Entry 5OLP (X-ray diffraction, 2.00 A resolution); this record covers chain A.

Chain A:
Protein: Pectate lyase
From: Bacteroides thetaiotaomicron (strain ATCC 29148 / DSM 2079 / NCTC 10582 / E50 / VPI-5482)
UniProtKB: Q8A066 (Q8A066_BACTN); residues 21-452 here correspond to UniProt positions 17-448 (UniProt number = residue number - 4)
Chain sequence (452 residues; each row starts with the number of its first residue):
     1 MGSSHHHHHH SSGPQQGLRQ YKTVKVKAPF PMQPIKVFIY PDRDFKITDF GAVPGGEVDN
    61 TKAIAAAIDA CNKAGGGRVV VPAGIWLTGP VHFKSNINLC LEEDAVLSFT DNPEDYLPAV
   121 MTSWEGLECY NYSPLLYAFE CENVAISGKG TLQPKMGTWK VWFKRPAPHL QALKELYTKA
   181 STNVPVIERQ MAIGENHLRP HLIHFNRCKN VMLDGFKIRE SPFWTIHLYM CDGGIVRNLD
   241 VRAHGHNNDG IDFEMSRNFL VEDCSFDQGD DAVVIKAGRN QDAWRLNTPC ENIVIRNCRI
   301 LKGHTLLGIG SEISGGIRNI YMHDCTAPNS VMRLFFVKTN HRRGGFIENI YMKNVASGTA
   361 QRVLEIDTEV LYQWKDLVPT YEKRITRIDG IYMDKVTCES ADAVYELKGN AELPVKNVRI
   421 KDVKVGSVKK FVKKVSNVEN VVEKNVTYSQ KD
Not modelled in the structure: 1-19, 452
Sequence notes: initiating methionine (1); expression tag (2-20)
Modified / non-standard residues: Mse1 (selenomethionine); Mse32, Mse121, Mse156, Mse191, Mse212, Mse230, Mse255, Mse322, Mse332, Mse352, Mse393 (selenomethionine; parent Met)

Summary:
Chain A is Pectate lyase (Bacteroides thetaiotaomicron (strain ATCC 29148 / DSM 2079 / NCTC 10582 / E50 /
VPI-5482)); the structure, Galacturonidase, was determined by X-ray diffraction (same publication as 5OPJ,
5OLQ, 5OLR and 5OLS).
